7LKK - chains A and B; structure by X-ray diffraction, 1.89 A resolution.

== Chain A (and B) ==
Protein: Aminofutalosine deaminase
From: Helicobacter pylori
Notes: chain B of this document is another copy of the same molecule, construct and numbering; everything in this record applies to it too
UniProtKB: Q9ZMG8 (Q9ZMG8_HELPJ); numbering as in UniProt (aligned over 1-409)
Sequence (423 residues; row label = number of the first residue in the row; numbers below 1 keep their minus sign (Met-13 is residue -13)):
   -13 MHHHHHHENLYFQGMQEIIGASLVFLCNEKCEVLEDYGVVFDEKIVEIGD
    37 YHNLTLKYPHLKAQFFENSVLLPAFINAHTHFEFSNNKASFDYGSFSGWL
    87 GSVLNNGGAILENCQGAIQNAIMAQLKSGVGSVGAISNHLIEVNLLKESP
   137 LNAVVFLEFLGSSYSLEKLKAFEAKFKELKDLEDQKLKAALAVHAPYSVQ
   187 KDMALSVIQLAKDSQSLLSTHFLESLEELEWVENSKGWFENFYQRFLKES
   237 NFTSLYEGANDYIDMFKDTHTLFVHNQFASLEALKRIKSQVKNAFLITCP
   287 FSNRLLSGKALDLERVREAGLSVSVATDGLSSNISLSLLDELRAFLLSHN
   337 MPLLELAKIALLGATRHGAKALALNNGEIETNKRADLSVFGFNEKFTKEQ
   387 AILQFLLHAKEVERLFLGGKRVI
Unresolved in the structure: -13 to -2 (chain B: -13 to 0)
Sequence notes: initiating methionine (-13); expression tag (-12 to 0)
Bound ions: Fe ion: His65, His67, His207, Asp314 (together with Methylthio-coformycin)
Residues lining bound ligands: Methylthio-coformycin (MCF; (8R)-3-(5-S-methyl-5-thio-beta-D-ribofuranosyl)-3,6,7,8-tetrahydroimidazo[4,5-d][1,3]diazepin-8-ol): His65, His67, Phe70, Phe82, Trp85, Leu86, Val89, Leu90, Asn124, Glu144, Leu146, His180, Tyr183, His207, Glu210, His261, Leu292, Asp314, Ser317, Ser318
Reported in the primary citation:
  - Fe ion coordination: His65, His67, His207, Asp314
  - binding site for Methylthio-coformycin: His65, His67, Phe70, Trp85, Asn124, Glu144, His180, His207, Glu210, His261, Leu292, Asp314, Ser317
  - conformationally variable residues (order/disorder transition): Phe70

== How chain A and chain B interact ==
Pairs across the interface (44):
  Lys74(A) - Gln390(B)
  Lys74(A) - His394(B)  hydrogen bond (backbone-side chain)
  Ala75(A) - Phe382(B)  hydrophobic
  Ala75(A) - Gln390(B)
  Phe77(A) - Gln390(B)  hydrogen bond (backbone-side chain)
  Asp78(A) - Gln386(B)
  Tyr79(A) - Gln386(B)  hydrogen bond (backbone-side chain)
  Tyr79(A) - Leu389(B)  hydrophobic
  Tyr79(A) - Gln390(B)
  Tyr79(A) - Leu393(B)  hydrophobic
  Phe287(A) - Leu393(B)  hydrophobic
  Arg290(A) - Leu332(B)  hydrogen bond (side chain-backbone)
  Arg290(A) - Leu333(B)
  Arg290(A) - His335(B)  hydrogen bond (side chain-backbone)
  Arg290(A) - Met337(B)  hydrogen bond (side chain-backbone)
  Arg290(A) - Leu339(B)
  Arg290(A) - Leu342(B)
  Leu291(A) - Leu339(B)  hydrophobic
  Leu291(A) - Leu393(B)  hydrophobic
  Ile320(A) - Arg329(B)
  Ile320(A) - Leu393(B)
  Arg329(A) - Ile320(B)
  Ala330(A) - Leu333(B)  hydrophobic
  Leu332(A) - Arg290(B)  hydrogen bond (backbone-side chain)
  Leu333(A) - Phe287(B)  hydrophobic
  Leu333(A) - Ala330(B)  hydrophobic
  Leu333(A) - Leu333(B)
  His335(A) - Arg290(B)  hydrogen bond (backbone-side chain)
  Met337(A) - Arg290(B)  hydrogen bond (backbone-side chain)
  Leu339(A) - Arg290(B)
  Leu339(A) - Leu291(B)  hydrophobic
  Leu342(A) - Arg290(B)
  Phe382(A) - Ala75(B)  hydrophobic
  Gln386(A) - Asp78(B)
  Gln386(A) - Tyr79(B)  hydrogen bond (side chain-backbone)
  Leu389(A) - Tyr79(B)  hydrophobic
  Gln390(A) - Lys74(B)
  Gln390(A) - Ala75(B)
  Gln390(A) - Phe77(B)  hydrogen bond (side chain-backbone)
  Gln390(A) - Tyr79(B)
  Leu393(A) - Tyr79(B)  hydrophobic
  Leu393(A) - Leu291(B)  hydrophobic
  Leu393(A) - Ile320(B)
  His394(A) - Lys74(B)  hydrogen bond (side chain-backbone)
Also at the interface, not in a pair above, chain A (29 interface residues in all): Gly80, Ser334, Asn336, Pro338, Leu340, Glu385
Also at the interface, not in a pair above, chain B (30 interface residues in all): Gly80, Ser334, Asn336, Pro338, Leu340, Asn379, Lys396

== Overview ==
29 residues of chain A and 30 residues of chain B are in contact; the contacts include 12 hydrogen bonds.
Polar contacts include Lys74(A)-His394(B), Phe77(A)-Gln390(B) and Tyr79(A)-Gln386(B). Bound to chain A:
Methylthio-coformycin. From the paper: a binding site for Methylthio-coformycin at His65(A), His67(A) and
Phe70(A) among others; Fe ion coordination by His65(A), His67(A) and His207(A) among others.
Both chains are Aminofutalosine deaminase (Helicobacter pylori). Entry 7LKK (Crystal structure of Helicobacter
pylori aminofutalosine deaminase (AFLDA) in complex with Methylthio-coformycin) was determined by X-ray
diffraction (same publication as 7LKJ).
